4UU8 - chains A and D; structure by X-ray diffraction, 2.90 A resolution.

Chain A:
Molecule: NAD-dependent protein deacylase sirtuin-5, mitochondrial
Source organism: Danio rerio
Notes: EC 3.5.1.-; fragment: catalytic core
UniProtKB: Q6DHI5 (SIR5_DANRE); residues 30-298 here = UniProt positions 30-298
Sequence (275 residues; each row starts with the number of its first residue):
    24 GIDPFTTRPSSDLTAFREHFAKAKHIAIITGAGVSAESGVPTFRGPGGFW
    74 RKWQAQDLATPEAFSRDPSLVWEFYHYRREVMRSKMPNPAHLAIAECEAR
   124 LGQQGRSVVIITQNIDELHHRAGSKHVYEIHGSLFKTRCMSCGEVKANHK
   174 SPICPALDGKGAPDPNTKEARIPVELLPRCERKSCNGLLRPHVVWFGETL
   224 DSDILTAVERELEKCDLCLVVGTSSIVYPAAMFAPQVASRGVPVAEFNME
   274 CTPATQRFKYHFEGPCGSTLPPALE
Disordered / not traced: 24-34, 280-281
Construct notes: expression tag (24-29)
UniProt features mapped onto this chain:
  - active site: H154 (Proton acceptor)
  - binding site (NAD(+)): Q136 to D139, G245 to S247, N271 to E273, C289
  - binding site (substrate): Y98, R101
  - binding site (Zn(2+)): C162, C165, C203, C208
Bound ions: Zn2+: C162, C165, C203, C208
Residues lining bound ligands: 2,2-dimethylbutanedioic acid (WOC): R67, A78, A82, Y98, R101, I138, H154, V216, V217, W218, F219

Chain D:
Molecule: Carbamoylphosphate synthetase I
UniProtKB: Q5R209 (Q5R209_HUMAN); residues 1-8 here correspond to UniProt positions 524-531 (UniProt number = residue number + 523)
Sequence (9 residues; numbered 0 to 8; the number before each row is that of its first residue; numbering starts at 0):
     0 XGVLKEYGV
Construct notes: modified residue (0)
Modified positions: BEZ (benzoic acid) at position 0

How chain A and chain D interact:
Contacting residue pairs - 18 pairs, chain A then chain D:
  R67(A) - E5(D)  salt bridge
  H154(A) - K4(D)
  V217(A) - K4(D)  hydrogen bond (backbone-side chain)
  W218(A) - K4(D)
  F219(A) - E5(D)
  E221(A) - V2(D)
  E221(A) - L3(D)
  E221(A) - K4(D)  hydrogen bond (backbone-backbone)
  T222(A) - G1(D)
  T222(A) - V2(D)
  L223(A) - V2(D)  hydrogen bond (backbone-backbone)
  L228(A) - V2(D)  hydrophobic
  Y251(A) - K4(D)
  Y251(A) - E5(D)
  Y251(A) - Y6(D)  hydrophobic
  A254(A) - Y6(D)
  M255(A) - V2(D)  hydrophobic
  M255(A) - Y6(D)  hydrogen bond (backbone-side chain)

Overview:
Chain A and chain D form an interface of 12 and 6 residues respectively, with 4 hydrogen bonds and 1 salt
bridge. Among the polar pairs are R67(A)-E5(D), V217(A)-K4(D) and M255(A)-Y6(D). Chain A binds
2,2-dimethylbutanedioic acid.
Here chain A is NAD-dependent protein deacylase sirtuin-5, mitochondrial (Danio rerio) and chain D is
Carbamoylphosphate synthetase I. Entry 4UU8 (Crystal structure of zebrafish Sirtuin 5 in complex with
3,3-dimethyl- succinylated CPS1-peptide) was determined by X-ray diffraction (same publication as 4UTN, 4UTR,
4UTV, 4UTX, 4UTZ, 4UU7 and 4UUB).
